PDB entry 6HEA | electron microscopy, 7.04 A resolution (low resolution: residue-level contacts below are approximate; hydrogen-bond / salt-bridge calls are withheld) | chains j and 5 of the 34 polymer chains in the assembly

[Chain j (and 5)]
Molecule: Proteasome subunit beta
From: Archaeoglobus fulgidus DSM 4304
Notes: EC 3.4.25.1; chain 5 of this document is another copy of the same molecule, construct and numbering; everything in this record applies to it too
UniProt: Q9P996 (PSB_ARCFU); numbering as in UniProt (aligned over 12-213)
Chain sequence (202 residues; numbered 12 to 213; the number before each row is that of its first residue):
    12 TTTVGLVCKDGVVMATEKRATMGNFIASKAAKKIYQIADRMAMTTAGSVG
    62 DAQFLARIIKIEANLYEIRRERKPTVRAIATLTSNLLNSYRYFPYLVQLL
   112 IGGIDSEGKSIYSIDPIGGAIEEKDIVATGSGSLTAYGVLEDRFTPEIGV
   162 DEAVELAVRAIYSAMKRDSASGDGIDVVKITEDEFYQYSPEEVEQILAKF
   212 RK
Curated features (UniProtKB/Swiss-Prot):
  - active site: Thr-12 (Nucleophile)

[How chain j and chain 5 interact]
Contacting residue pairs (27):
  Gly-34(j) / Arg-178(5)
  Asn-35(j) / Arg-178(5)
  Met-176(j) / Ser-180(5)
  Met-176(j) / Lys-213(5)
  Lys-177(j) / Ser-180(5)
  Lys-177(j) / Ala-181(5)
  Lys-177(j) / Lys-213(5)
  Arg-178(j) / Asn-35(5)
  Asp-179(j) / Gly-34(5)
  Asp-179(j) / Asn-35(5)
  Asp-179(j) / Ser-180(5)
  Asp-179(j) / Ala-181(5)
  Ser-180(j) / Gly-34(5)
  Ser-180(j) / Arg-178(5)
  Ser-180(j) / Asp-179(5)
  Ser-180(j) / Ser-180(5)
  Ser-180(j) / Ala-181(5)
  Asp-184(j) / Lys-213(5)
  Glu-205(j) / Arg-212(5)
  Glu-205(j) / Lys-213(5)
  Leu-208(j) / Lys-213(5)
  Ala-209(j) / Arg-212(5)
  Arg-212(j) / Ala-209(5)
  Arg-212(j) / Arg-212(5)
  Lys-213(j) / Ala-209(5)
  Lys-213(j) / Arg-212(5)
  Lys-213(j) / Lys-213(5)
Other interface residues (no listed pair), chain j (15 interface residues in all): Tyr-173, Gln-206
Other interface residues (no listed pair), chain 5 (12 interface residues in all): Ile-37, Thr-146, Glu-205

[In short]
15 residues of chain j and 12 residues of chain 5 are in contact. From UniProt: active-site residue Thr-12(j)
on chain j.
Both chains are Proteasome subunit beta (Archaeoglobus fulgidus DSM 4304). Entry 6HEA (PAN-proteasome in state
3) was determined by electron microscopy, deposited together with 6HE5, 6HE7, 6HE8, 6HE9, 6HEC and 6HED.
